4AWY - chain B; structure by X-ray diffraction, 1.60 A resolution.

# Chain B
Protein: Metallo-beta-lactamase aim-1
Source organism: Pseudomonas aeruginosa
UniProt: B5DCA0 (B5DCA0_PSEAI); the construct lacks a stretch of the UniProt sequence and is renumbered around it, so the offset changes along the chain: 2-45 = UniProt 1-44; 47-57 = UniProt 45-55; 66-76 = UniProt 56-66; 78-87 = UniProt 67-76; 6 more segments
Amino-acid sequence (303 residues; numbered 2 to 319; 15 numbers in that range are skipped by the numbering (no residue carries them; nothing is unmodelled there); the number before each row is that of its first residue):
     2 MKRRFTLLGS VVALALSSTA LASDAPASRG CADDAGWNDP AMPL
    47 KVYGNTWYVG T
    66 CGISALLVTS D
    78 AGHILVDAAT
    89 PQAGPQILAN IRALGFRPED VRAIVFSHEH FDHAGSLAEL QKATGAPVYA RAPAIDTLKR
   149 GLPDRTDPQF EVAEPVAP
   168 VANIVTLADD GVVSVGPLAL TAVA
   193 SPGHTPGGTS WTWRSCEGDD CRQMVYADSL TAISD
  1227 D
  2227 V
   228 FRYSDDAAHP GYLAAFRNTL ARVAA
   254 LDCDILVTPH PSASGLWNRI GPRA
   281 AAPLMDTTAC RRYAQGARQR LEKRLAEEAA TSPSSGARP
Unresolved in the structure: 2-27, 313-319
Disulfide bonds: C32-C66, C208-C213, C256-C290
Metal / ion sites: Mg2+ site 1: P89, E127; Mg2+ site 2 near N98 (its only coordinating residue here); Zn2+ site 1: H116, H118, H196; Zn2+ site 2: D120, H121, H263; Ca2+ near S221 (its only coordinating residue here)
Reported in the primary citation:
  - Zn2+ coordination: H116, H118, D120, H121, H196, H263
  - Ca2+ coordination: S221, H263
  - binding site for Zn2+: D120, Q157 (from molecular simulation)
  - mutagenesis - Q157A, Q157N: decreased catalytic activity
  - mutagenesis - Q157A: increased catalytic activity on ampicillin
  - mutagenesis - Q157A: increased catalytic activity on cefuroxime

# Overview
P89 and E127 coordinate Mg2+ site 1. The Zn2+ site 1 is built by H116, H118 and H196. The paper reports a
binding site for Zn2+ at D120 and Q157; Q157A and Q157N reduce catalytic activity.
Chain B is Metallo-beta-lactamase aim-1 (Pseudomonas aeruginosa); the structure, Crystal Structure of the
Mobile Metallo-beta-Lactamase AIM-1 from Pseudomonas aeruginosa: Insights into Antibiotic Binding and the ...,
was determined by X-ray diffraction, deposited together with 4AX0 and 4AX1.
